PDB entry 5OW7 | X-ray diffraction, 2.10 A resolution | chains A and B

[Chain A]
Name: Vitamin D3 receptor A
From: Danio rerio
Reference sequence: Q9PTN2 (VDRA_DANRE); residue numbers follow UniProt; this construct covers 156-453
Chain sequence (302 residues; each row starts with the number of its first residue):
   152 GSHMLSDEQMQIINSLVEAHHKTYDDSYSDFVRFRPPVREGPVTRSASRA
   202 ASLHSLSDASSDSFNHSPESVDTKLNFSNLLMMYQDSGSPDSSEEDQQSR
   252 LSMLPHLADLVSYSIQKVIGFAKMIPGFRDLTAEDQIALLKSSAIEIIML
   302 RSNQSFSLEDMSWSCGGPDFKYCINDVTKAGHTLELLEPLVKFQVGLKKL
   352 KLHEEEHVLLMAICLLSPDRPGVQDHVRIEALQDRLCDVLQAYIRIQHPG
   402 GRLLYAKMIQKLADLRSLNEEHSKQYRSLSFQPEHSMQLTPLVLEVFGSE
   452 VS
Not modelled in the structure: 152-153, 191-250
Sequence notes: expression tag (152-155)
Residues lining bound ligands: AYK ((3S)-3-[(1S,3AS,4E,7AS)-7A-methyl-4-[(2Z)-2-[(5S)-2-methylidene-5-oxidanyl-cyclohexylidene]ethylidene]-2,3,3A,5,6,7-hexahydro-1H-inden-1-yl]-3-oxidanyl-N-propan-2-yl-butanamide): Tyr175, Tyr179, Phe182, Leu255, Leu258, Ala259, Leu261, Val262, Ser265, Ile296, Ile299, Met300, Arg302, Ser303, Ser306, Trp314, Cys316, Tyr323, Val328, Ala331, His333, Leu337, Leu341, His423, Leu440, Phe448
UniProt features mapped onto this chain:
  - region: Lys274 to Lys292 (Interaction with coactivator LXXLL motif)
  - motif: Pro442 to Ser450 (9aaTAD)
  - binding site (calcitriol): Tyr175, Ser265, Arg302, Ser306, His333, His423

[Chain B]
Name: Nuclear receptor coactivator 1
Notes: EC 2.3.1.48
Reference sequence: Q15788 (NCOA1_HUMAN); residue numbers follow UniProt; this construct covers 686-700
Chain sequence (15 residues; each row starts with the number of its first residue):
   686 RHKILHRLLQEGSPS
Not modelled in the structure: 697-700
UniProt features mapped onto this chain:
  - motif: Leu690 to Leu694 (LXXLL motif 4)
  - modified residue: Ser698 (Phosphoserine)

[Chain A / chain B interface]
Pairs across the interface (28):
  Ile270(A) - Leu690(B)  hydrophobic
  Ile270(A) - Leu693(B)  hydrophobic
  Ile270(A) - Leu694(B)  hydrophobic
  Lys274(A) - Leu693(B)  hydrogen bond (side chain-backbone)
  Lys274(A) - Leu694(B)
  Lys274(A) - Gln695(B)  hydrogen bond (side chain-backbone)
  Lys274(A) - Glu696(B)
  Phe279(A) - Leu694(B)  hydrophobic
  Arg280(A) - Leu694(B)  hydrogen bond (side chain-backbone)
  Arg280(A) - Glu696(B)  hydrogen bond (side chain-backbone)
  Gln287(A) - Leu694(B)
  Ile288(A) - His687(B)
  Ile288(A) - Leu690(B)  hydrophobic
  Ile288(A) - His691(B)
  Ile288(A) - Leu694(B)  hydrophobic
  Leu291(A) - Leu694(B)  hydrophobic
  Lys292(A) - His687(B)
  Pro442(A) - Ile689(B)  hydrophobic
  Leu443(A) - Ile689(B)  hydrophobic
  Glu446(A) - His687(B)
  Glu446(A) - Lys688(B)  hydrogen bond (side chain-backbone)
  Glu446(A) - Ile689(B)  hydrogen bond (side chain-backbone)
  Glu446(A) - Leu690(B)  hydrogen bond (side chain-backbone)
  Val447(A) - Leu690(B)  hydrophobic
  Glu451(A) - Arg686(B)
  Glu451(A) - His687(B)
  Val452(A) - Arg686(B)  hydrogen bond (backbone-side chain)
  Ser453(A) - His687(B)
Also at the interface, not in a pair above, chain A (18 interface residues in all): Gln267, Ala284, Glu285

[Summary]
The interface between chain A and chain B involves 18 residues on one side and 10 on the other, with 8
hydrogen bonds. Polar pairs include Lys274(A)-Leu693(B), Lys274(A)-Gln695(B) and Arg280(A)-Leu694(B). Bound to
chain A: compound AYK.
Here chain A is Vitamin D3 receptor A (Danio rerio) and chain B is Nuclear receptor coactivator 1. Entry 5OW7
(VDR complex) was determined by X-ray diffraction together with 5OW9 and 5OWD from the same study.
